PDB entry 1LO3 | X-ray diffraction, 2.30 A resolution | chains X and Y

== Chain X ==
Molecule: If kappa light chain
Organism: Mus musculus
Notes: fragment: Fab fragment
Reference sequence: Q99M37 (Q99M37); residues 1-218 here correspond to UniProt positions 20-237 (UniProt number = residue number + 19)
Amino-acid sequence (219 residues; each row starts with the number of its first residue; note: 1 number in that range is skipped by the numbering (no residue carries it; nothing is unmodelled there)):
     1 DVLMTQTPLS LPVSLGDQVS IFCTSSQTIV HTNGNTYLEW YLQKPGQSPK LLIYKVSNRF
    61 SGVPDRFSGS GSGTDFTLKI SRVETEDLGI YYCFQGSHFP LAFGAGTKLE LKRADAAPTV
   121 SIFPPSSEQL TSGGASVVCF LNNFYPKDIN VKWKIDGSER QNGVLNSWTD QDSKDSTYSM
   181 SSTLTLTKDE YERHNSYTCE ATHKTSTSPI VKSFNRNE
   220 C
Disulfide bonds: Cys23-Cys93, Cys139-Cys199
Ligand contacts: 3-(10-methyl-anthracen-9-yl)-propionic acid (AN1): His31, Tyr37, Phe99

== Chain Y ==
Molecule: Ig gamma 2a heavy chain
Organism: Mus musculus
Amino-acid sequence (220 residues; row label = number of the first residue in the row; note: 3 numbers in that range are skipped by the numbering (no residue carries them; nothing is unmodelled there); a row labelled like 104A-104B holds insertion residues (104A, then the next letters in order)):
     1 EVKLVESGGG LVKPGGSLKL SCAASGFSFR NYGMSWVRQT PEKRLEWVAS ISY
    57 GGLIYYPDSI KGRFTISRDI AQNILYLQMS SLRSEDTAMY HCIRGDSF
104A-104B LV
   105 WFTFWGQGTL VTVSAAKTTA PSVYPLAPVC GDTTGSSVTL GCLVKGYFPE PVTLTWNSGS
   165 LSSGVHTFPA VLQSDLYTLS SSVTVTSSTW PSQSITCNVA HPASSTQVDK KIEPRGP
Disulfide bonds: Cys22-Cys98, Cys146-Cys201
Ligand contacts: 3-(10-methyl-anthracen-9-yl)-propionic acid (AN1): Gly33, Met34, Ser50, Ile51, Ser52, Tyr61, Gly101, Asp102, Ser103, Phe104, Leu104A, Val104B, Trp105

== Interface between chain X and chain Y ==
Residue-residue contacts - 82 pairs, chain X then chain Y:
  Asn33(X) - Phe104(Y)
  Tyr37(X) - Phe104(Y)  hydrogen bond (side chain-backbone)
  Tyr37(X) - Leu104A(Y)
  Glu39(X) - Val104B(Y)
  Glu39(X) - Trp105(Y)  hydrogen bond (side chain-backbone)
  Glu39(X) - Phe106(Y)
  Tyr41(X) - Phe106(Y)  hydrogen bond (side chain-backbone)
  Tyr41(X) - Trp109(Y)
  Gln43(X) - Gln39(Y)  hydrogen bond
  Ser48(X) - His97(Y)
  Ser48(X) - Trp109(Y)
  Ser48(X) - Gly110(Y)
  Pro49(X) - Trp109(Y)
  Leu51(X) - Val104B(Y)  hydrophobic
  Leu51(X) - Thr107(Y)
  Tyr54(X) - Leu104A(Y)
  Tyr54(X) - Val104B(Y)  hydrophobic
  Lys55(X) - Leu104A(Y)
  Phe60(X) - Thr107(Y)
  Tyr92(X) - Gln39(Y)  hydrogen bond
  Tyr92(X) - Lys43(Y)  hydrogen bond (side chain-backbone)
  Tyr92(X) - Leu45(Y)  hydrophobic
  Phe94(X) - Trp105(Y)  hydrophobic
  Phe94(X) - Phe106(Y)  hydrophobic
  Gly96(X) - Trp105(Y)  hydrogen bond (backbone-side chain)
  Phe99(X) - Trp47(Y)  hydrophobic
  Phe99(X) - Tyr61(Y)  hydrophobic
  Phe99(X) - Trp105(Y)  hydrophobic
  Pro100(X) - Trp47(Y)  hydrophobic
  Leu101(X) - Trp47(Y)
  Leu101(X) - Trp105(Y)  hydrophobic
  Phe103(X) - Val37(Y)  hydrophobic
  Phe103(X) - Leu45(Y)
  Phe103(X) - Glu46(Y)
  Phe103(X) - Phe106(Y)  hydrophobic
  Ser121(X) - Thr143(Y)
  Ile122(X) - Val133(Y)
  Ile122(X) - Asp136(Y)
  Phe123(X) - Leu130(Y)
  Phe123(X) - Ala131(Y)
  Phe123(X) - Pro132(Y)
  Phe123(X) - Thr143(Y)
  Pro124(X) - Val133(Y)
  Pro124(X) - Arg219(Y)  hydrogen bond (backbone-side chain)
  Pro125(X) - Arg219(Y)
  Ser126(X) - Tyr128(Y)
  Ser126(X) - Pro129(Y)
  Glu128(X) - Pro129(Y)
  Glu128(X) - Lys214(Y)  salt bridge
  Gln129(X) - Tyr128(Y)
  Ser132(X) - Tyr128(Y)
  Ser136(X) - Leu147(Y)
  Ser136(X) - Lys149(Y)
  Val138(X) - Leu130(Y)  hydrophobic
  Val138(X) - Leu147(Y)  hydrophobic
  Phe140(X) - Leu130(Y)  hydrophobic
  Phe140(X) - Leu144(Y)
  Phe140(X) - Phe172(Y)  hydrophobic
  Phe140(X) - Ser184(Y)
  Phe140(X) - Ser185(Y)
  Phe140(X) - Ser186(Y)
  Asn142(X) - His170(Y)
  Asn142(X) - Phe172(Y)
  Asn142(X) - Ser186(Y)  hydrogen bond
  Asn143(X) - His170(Y)  hydrogen bond
  Leu165(X) - Val175(Y)  hydrophobic
  Leu165(X) - Gln177(Y)
  Leu165(X) - Thr182(Y)
  Asn166(X) - Val175(Y)
  Ser167(X) - Phe172(Y)
  Ser167(X) - Pro173(Y)  hydrogen bond (side chain-backbone)
  Trp168(X) - Pro173(Y)
  Thr169(X) - Phe172(Y)
  Ser179(X) - His170(Y)  hydrogen bond
  Ser179(X) - Phe172(Y)
  Met180(X) - Phe172(Y)
  Ser181(X) - Phe172(Y)
  Ser181(X) - Ser184(Y)  hydrogen bond
  Thr185(X) - Lys149(Y)
  Lys212(X) - Asp136(Y)
  Phe214(X) - Val133(Y)  hydrophobic
  Cys220(X) - Cys134(Y)  disulfide
Also at the interface, not in a pair above, chain X (50 interface residues in all): His31, Asn35, Val120, Asp172, Thr183, Ser213
Also at the interface, not in a pair above, chain Y (44 interface residues in all): Pro63, Val127, Gly145, Thr171, Leu176
Disulfides between the chains: Cys220(X)-Cys134(Y)

== Overview ==
50 residues of chain X and 44 residues of chain Y are in contact; the contacts include 1 disulfide bond, 13
hydrogen bonds and 1 salt bridge. Polar pairs include Glu128(X)-Lys214(Y), Tyr37(X)-Phe104(Y) and
Glu39(X)-Trp105(Y). 3-(10-methyl-anthracen-9-yl)-propionic acid is bound between chain X and chain Y.
Here chain X is If kappa light chain and chain Y is Ig gamma 2a heavy chain, both from Mus musculus. Entry
1LO3 (Retro-Diels-Alderase Catalytic Antibody: Product Analogue) was determined by X-ray diffraction,
deposited together with 1LO4, 1LO0 and 1LO2.
